PDB entry 6CX7 | X-ray diffraction, 2.60 A resolution | chains C and D of the 4 polymer chains in the assembly

== Chain C ==
Molecule: Chimeric T cell antigen receptor alpha chain Va14, Va24, Ja18
From: Mus musculus
Chain sequence (209 residues; numbered 0 to 208; the number before each row is that of its first residue; numbering starts at 0):
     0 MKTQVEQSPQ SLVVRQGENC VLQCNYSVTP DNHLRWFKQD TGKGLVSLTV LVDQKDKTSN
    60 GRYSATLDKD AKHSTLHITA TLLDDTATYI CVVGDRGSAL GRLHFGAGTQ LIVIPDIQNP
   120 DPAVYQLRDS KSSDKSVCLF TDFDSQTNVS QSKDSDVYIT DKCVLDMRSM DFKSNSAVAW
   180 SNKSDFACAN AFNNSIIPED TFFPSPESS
Unresolved in the structure: 0-1, 183, 205-208
Disulfides: Cys23-Cys90, Cys137-Cys187
Bound ions: Na+ site 1: Gln22, Thr108; Na+ site 2: Asp120, Tyr124
Residues lining bound ligands: ELM (N-[(2S,3S,4R)-3,4-dihydroxy-8-oxo-8-[(6-phenylhexyl)amino]-1-{[(2S,3R,4S,5R,6R)-3,4,5-trihydroxy-6-(hydroxymethyl)tetra hydro-2H-pyran-2-yl]oxy}octan-2-yl]dodecanamide): Pro29, Asn31, Asp94, Arg95, Gly96

== Chain D ==
Molecule: Chimeric T cell antigen receptor beta chain Vb8.2, vb11
From: Mus musculus
Chain sequence (241 residues; numbered 0 to 240; the number before each row is that of its first residue; numbering starts at 0):
     0 MEAAVTQSPR NKVAVTGGKV TLSCNQTNNH NNMYWYRQDT GHGLRLIHYS YGAGSTEKGD
    60 IPDGYKASRP SQENFSLILE LATPSQTSVY FCASGDEGYT QYFGPGTRLL VLEDLRNVTP
   120 PKVSLFEPSK AEISHTQKAT LVCLATGFYP DHVELSWWVN GKEVHSGVCT DPQPLKEQPA
   180 LNDSRYSLSS RLRVSATFWQ NPRNHFRCQV QFYGLSENDE WTQDRAKPVT QIVSAEAWGR
   240 A
Unresolved in the structure: 0-1
Disulfides: Cys23-Cys91, Cys142-Cys207
Bound ions: Na+ site 1: Arg36, Gly42; Na+ site 2: Trp157 (shared with 1 residue of chain A)

== How chain C and chain D interact ==
Disulfides between the chains: Cys162(C)-Cys168(D)
Pairs across the interface - 90 pairs, chain C then chain D:
  Asn31(C) with Tyr98(D)
  His32(C) with Tyr98(D)
  Arg34(C) with Tyr98(D); Thr99(D)
  Phe36(C) with Phe102(D), hydrophobic
  Gln38(C) with Gln37(D), hydrogen bond; Phe90(D)
  Gly41(C) with Arg107(D), hydrogen bond (backbone-side chain)
  Lys42(C) with Phe90(D)
  Leu44(C) with Leu43(D), hydrophobic
  Val51(C) with Tyr98(D)
  Ile89(C) with Gln37(D)
  Arg95(C) with Tyr98(D)
  Gly96(C) with Tyr98(D)
  Ser97(C) with Glu96(D); Gly97(D); Tyr98(D)
  Ala98(C) with Asn31(D); Tyr33(D); Asp95(D); Glu96(D), hydrogen bond (backbone-backbone); Gly97(D), hydrogen bond (backbone-backbone)
  Arg101(C) with Leu45(D); Tyr48(D), hydrogen bond; Asp59(D), salt bridge
  Leu102(C) with Gln100(D)
  Phe104(C) with Tyr35(D), hydrophobic; Gly42(D); Leu43(D); Phe102(D), hydrophobic
  Gly105(C) with Gly42(D)
  Ala106(C) with His41(D); Gly42(D)
  Asp120(C) with His134(D), salt bridge
  Tyr124(C) with Ser128(D); Ala130(D); Glu131(D); His134(D)
  Gln125(C) with Ser128(D)
  Leu126(C) with Phe125(D); Glu126(D); Thr139(D); Val141(D), hydrophobic
  Arg127(C) with Phe125(D); Glu126(D), hydrogen bond (backbone-backbone)
  Asp128(C) with Ser123(D); Leu124(D); Phe125(D)
  Ser129(C) with Leu124(D), hydrogen bond (backbone-backbone); Glu126(D); Glu235(D), hydrogen bond (side chain-backbone)
  Lys134(C) with Phe125(D)
  Ser135(C) with Phe125(D)
  Val136(C) with Phe125(D), hydrophobic; Leu143(D), hydrophobic
  Leu138(C) with Thr139(D)
  Asp141(C) with Thr135(D); Arg192(D), salt bridge
  Tyr157(C) with Leu174(D), hydrophobic; Glu176(D), hydrogen bond (side chain-backbone); Gln177(D)
  Ile158(C) with Leu174(D)
  Thr159(C) with Asp170(D); Ser188(D); Arg190(D), hydrogen bond
  Asp160(C) with Arg190(D)
  Cys162(C) with Cys168(D), disulfide; Thr169(D)
  Val163(C) with Cys168(D)
  Leu164(C) with Gly166(D); Val167(D); Cys168(D), hydrophobic; Arg192(D)
  Asp165(C) with Ser165(D); Gly166(D), hydrogen bond (backbone-backbone)
  Met166(C) with Lys137(D); Ser165(D); Arg192(D); Val193(D), hydrophobic
  Arg167(C) with Ser165(D), hydrogen bond (backbone-side chain)
  Met169(C) with Ser194(D)
  Phe171(C) with Lys137(D); Arg192(D)
  Ser173(C) with Arg192(D), hydrogen bond
  Ser175(C) with Arg190(D), hydrogen bond
  Val177(C) with Arg190(D)
  Trp179(C) with Leu143(D), hydrophobic; Ser186(D)
  Phe201(C) with His134(D)
  Pro203(C) with Ala130(D), hydrophobic
Other interface residues (no listed pair), chain C (55 interface residues in all): Gly43, Val49, Leu99, Thr140, Ser168, Ala176
Other interface residues (no listed pair), chain D (54 interface residues in all): Gly40, Tyr50, Pro104, Leu140, Lys175, Ala236

== Overview ==
Chain C and chain D form an interface of 55 and 54 residues respectively; the contacts include 1 disulfide
bond, 14 hydrogen bonds and 3 salt bridges. Polar contacts include Arg101(C)-Asp59(D), Asp120(C)-His134(D) and
Asp141(C)-Arg192(D). Ligands of chain C: compound ELM.
Here chain C is Chimeric T cell antigen receptor alpha chain Va14, Va24, Ja18 and chain D is Chimeric T cell
antigen receptor beta chain Vb8.2, vb11, both from Mus musculus. Entry 6CX7 (Structure of alpha-GSA[12,6P]
bound by CD1d and in complex with the Va14Vb8.2 TCR) was determined by X-ray diffraction, deposited together
with 6C5M, 6C69, 6C6A, 6C6C, 6C6E, 6C6H and 10 further entries.
